9G9C - chains H and T of the 10 polymer chains in the assembly; structure by electron microscopy, 2.72 A resolution.

Chain H:
Name: CRISPR system Cms protein Csm5
Organism: Enterococcus italicus DSM 15952
UniProt: E6LHV3 (CSM5_ENTI1); numbering as in UniProt (aligned over 1-349)
Sequence (379 residues; numbered 1 to 379; the number before each row is that of its first residue):
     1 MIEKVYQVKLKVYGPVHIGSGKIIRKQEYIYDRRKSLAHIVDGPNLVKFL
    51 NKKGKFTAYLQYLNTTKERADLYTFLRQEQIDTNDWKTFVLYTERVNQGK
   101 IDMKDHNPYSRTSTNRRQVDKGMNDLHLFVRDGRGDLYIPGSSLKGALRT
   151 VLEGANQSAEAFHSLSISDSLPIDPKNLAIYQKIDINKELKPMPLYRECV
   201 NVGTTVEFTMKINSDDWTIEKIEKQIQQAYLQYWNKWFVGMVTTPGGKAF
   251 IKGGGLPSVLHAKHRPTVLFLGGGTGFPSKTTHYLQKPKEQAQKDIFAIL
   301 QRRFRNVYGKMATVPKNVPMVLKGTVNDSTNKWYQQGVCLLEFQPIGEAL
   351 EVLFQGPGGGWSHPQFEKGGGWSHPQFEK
Disordered / not traced: 1-2, 101-120, 155-160, 261-265, 325, 346-379
Differences from the reference sequence: expression tag (350-379)

Chain T:
Molecule: 47-nt RNA strand
Sequence (47 nucleotides; row label = number of the first residue in the row):
     1 CCCCCAGCGCUUCAGCGUUCUUCGGAAUGUCGCGCAUUGGCAUGGAA
Disordered / not traced: 1-10, 43-47

How chain H and chain T interact:
Contacting residue pairs (17; chain H residue first):
  Arg-25(H) / C16(T)  salt bridge to the phosphate
  Lys-26(H) / A14(T)  phosphate contact
  Lys-26(H) / G15(T)  salt bridge to the phosphate
  Glu-68(H) / A14(T)  sugar contact
  Arg-69(H) / C13(T)  sugar contact
  Arg-69(H) / A14(T)  phosphate contact
  Lys-121(H) / U12(T)  salt bridge to the phosphate
  Lys-121(H) / C13(T)  salt bridge to the phosphate
  Asn-124(H) / A14(T)  hydrogen bond to the phosphate
  Asn-124(H) / G15(T)  phosphate contact
  Asp-125(H) / G15(T)  base contact
  Pro-192(H) / A14(T)  base contact
  Met-193(H) / G15(T)  base contact
  Pro-194(H) / A14(T)  base contact
  Pro-194(H) / G15(T)  base contact
  Leu-195(H) / G15(T)  base contact
  Phe-304(H) / G17(T)  base contact
Also at the interface, not in a pair above, chain H (15 interface residues in all): Lys-100, Gly-122, Lys-191

Overview:
The interface between chain H and chain T involves 15 residues on one side and 6 on the other; the contacts
include 1 hydrogen bond and 4 salt bridges. Polar pairs include Asn-124(H)/A14(T), Arg-25(H)/C16(T) and
Lys-26(H)/G15(T).
Here chain H is CRISPR system Cms protein Csm5 (Enterococcus italicus DSM 15952) and chain T is a 47-nt RNA
strand. Entry 9G9C (CryoEM structure of Enterococcus italicus Csm-crRNA-CTR (3.2) complex) was determined by
electron microscopy together with 9G9A, 9G9B, 9G9D, 9G9E, 9G9F, 9G9G and 4 further entries from the same
study.
